7EPE - chain A; structure by X-ray diffraction, 2.50 A resolution.

== Chain A ==
Protein: Metabotropic glutamate receptor 2
From: Homo sapiens
Chain sequence (446 residues; numbered 547 to 853; the number before each row is that of its first residue):
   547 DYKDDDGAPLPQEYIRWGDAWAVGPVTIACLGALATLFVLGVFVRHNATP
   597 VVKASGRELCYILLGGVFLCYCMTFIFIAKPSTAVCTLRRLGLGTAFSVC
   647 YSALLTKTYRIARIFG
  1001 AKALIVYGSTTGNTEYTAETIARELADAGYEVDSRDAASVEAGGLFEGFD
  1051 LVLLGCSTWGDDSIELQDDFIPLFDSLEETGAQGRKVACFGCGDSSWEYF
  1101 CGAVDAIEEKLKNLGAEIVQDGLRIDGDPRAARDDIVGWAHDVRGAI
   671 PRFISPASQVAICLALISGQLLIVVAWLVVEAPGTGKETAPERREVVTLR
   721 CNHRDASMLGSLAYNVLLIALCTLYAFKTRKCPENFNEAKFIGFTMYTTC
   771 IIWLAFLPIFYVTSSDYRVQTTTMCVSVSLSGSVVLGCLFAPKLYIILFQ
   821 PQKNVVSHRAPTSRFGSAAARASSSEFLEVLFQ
Not modelled in the structure: 547-563, 707-718, 826-853
Disulfide bonds: Cys632-Cys721
Ligand contacts:
  - FMN (flavin mononucleotide): Gly1008, Ser1009, Thr1010, Thr1011, Gly1012, Asn1013, Thr1014, Ser1057, Thr1058, Trp1059, Gly1060, Gln1067, Cys1092, Gly1093, Asp1094, Trp1097, Tyr1099, Phe1100, Cys1101
  - J9R (4-(1-methylpyrazol-4-yl)-7-[[(2S)-2-(trifluoromethyl)morpholin-4-yl]methyl]quinoline-2-carboxamide): Leu639, Gly640, Phe643, Asp725, Ala726, Leu729, Ser731, Leu732, Asn735, Ile772, Trp773, Leu777, Phe780, Tyr781, Ser784, Met794, Ser797, Val798, Ser801
What the authors report for this chain:
  - binding site for J9R: Trp773
  - contacts within the chain: Lys653-Glu758, Arg656-Glu754 (salt bridge)
  - mutagenesis - E754A: increased signaling
  - conformationally variable residues (side-chain flip): Trp773

== Overview ==
Chain A binds flavin mononucleotide and compound J9R. From the paper: a binding site for J9R at Trp773; E754A
increases signaling.
Chain A is Metabotropic glutamate receptor 2 (Homo sapiens); the structure, Crystal structure of mGlu2 bound
to NAM563, was determined by X-ray diffraction (same publication as 7EPA, 7EPB, 7EPC, 7EPD and 7EPF).
